Entry 4KRN (X-ray diffraction, 1.55 A resolution); this record covers chain A.

== Chain A ==
Name: Nanobody/VHH domain EgA1
Organism: Lama glama
Notes: antibody fragment or engineered binder
Amino-acid sequence (138 residues; each row starts with the number of its first residue):
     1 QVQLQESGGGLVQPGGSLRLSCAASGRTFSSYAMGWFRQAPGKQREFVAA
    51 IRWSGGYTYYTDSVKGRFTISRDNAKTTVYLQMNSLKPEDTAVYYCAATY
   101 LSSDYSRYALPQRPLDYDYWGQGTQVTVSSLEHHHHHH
Disordered / not traced: 74-76, 130-138
Cystine bridges: Cys22-Cys96
From the paper describing this entry:
  - contacts within the chain: Val2-Tyr32 (hydrophobic contact)

== Overview ==
From the paper: contacts within the chain involving Val2 and Tyr32.
Chain A is Nanobody/VHH domain EgA1 (Lama glama); the structure, Nanobody/VHH domain EgA1, was determined by
X-ray diffraction, deposited together with 4KRM, 4KRO and 4KRP.
